PDB entry 4WVF | X-ray diffraction, 1.80 A resolution | chains B and C of the 3 polymer chains in the assembly

# Chain B
Name: Ran-specific GTPase-activating protein 1
Organism: Saccharomyces cerevisiae
UniProt: P41920 (YRB1_YEAST); residues 62-201 here = UniProt positions 62-201
Sequence (140 residues; each row starts with the number of its first residue):
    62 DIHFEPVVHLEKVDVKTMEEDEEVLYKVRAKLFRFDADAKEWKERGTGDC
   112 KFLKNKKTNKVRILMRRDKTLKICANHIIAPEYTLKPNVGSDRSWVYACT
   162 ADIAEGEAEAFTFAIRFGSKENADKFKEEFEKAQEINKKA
Disordered / not traced: 62, 70-77, 201

# Chain C
Name: Crm1p
Organism: Saccharomyces cerevisiae
UniProt: W7PTE1 (W7PTE1_YEASX); residue numbers follow UniProt; this construct covers 1-376, 414-1058
Sequence (1024 residues; numbered -2 to 1058; 37 numbers in that range are skipped by the numbering (no residue carries them; nothing is unmodelled there); the number before each row is that of its first residue; numbers below 1 keep their minus sign (Gly-2 is residue -2)):
    -2 GGSMEGILDFSNDLDIALLDQVVSTFYQGSGVQQKQAQEILTKFQDNPDA
    48 WQKADQILQFSTNPQSKFIALSILDKLITRKWKLLPNDHRIGIRNFVVGM
    98 IISMCQDDEVFKTQKNLINKSDLTLVQILKQEWPQNWPEFIPELIGSSSS
   148 SVNVCENNMIVLKLLSEEVFDFSAEQMTQAKALHLKNSMSKEFEQIFKLC
   198 FQVLEQGSSSSLIVATLESLLRYLHWIPYRYIYETNILELLSTKFMTSPD
   248 TRAITLKCLTEVSNLKIPQDNDLIKRQTVLFFQNTLQQIATSVMPVTADL
   298 KATYANANGNDQSFLQDLAMFLTTYLARNRALLESDESLRELLLNAHQYL
   348 IQLSKIEERELFKTTLDYWHNLVADLFYE
   414 PLKKHIYEEICSQLRLVIIENMVRPEEVLVVENDEGEIVREFVKESDTIQ
   464 LYKSEREVLVYLTHLNVIDTEEIMISKLARQIDGSEWSWHNINTLSWAIG
   514 SISGTMSEDTEKRFVVTVIKDLLDLCVKKRGKDNKAVVASDIMYVVGQYP
   564 RFLKAHWNFLRTVILKLFEFMHETHEGVQDMACDTFIKIVQKCKYHFVIQ
   614 QPRESEPFIQTIIRDIQKTTADLQPQQVHTFYKACGIIISEERSVAERNR
   664 LLSDLMQLPNMAWDTIVEQSTANPTLLLDSETVKIIANIIKTNVAVCTSM
   714 GADFYPQLGHIYYNMLQLYRAVSSMISAQVAAEGLIATKTPKVRGLRTIK
   764 KEILKLVETYISKARNLDDVVKVLVEPLLNAVLEDYMNNVPDARDAEVLN
   814 CMTTVVEKVGHMIPQGVILILQSVFECTLDMINKDFTEYPEHRVEFYKLL
   864 KVINEKSFAAFLELPPAAFKLFVDAICWAFKHNNRDVEVNGLQIALDLVK
   914 NIERMGNVPFANEFHKNYFFIFVSETFFVLTDSDHKSGFSKQALLLMKLI
   964 SLVYDNKISVPLYQEAEVPQGTSNQVYLSQYLANMLSNAFPHLTSEQIAS
  1014 FLSALTKQCKDLVVFKGTLRDFLVQIKEVGGDPTDYLFAEDKENA
Disordered / not traced: -2, 1053-1058
Glycans and other covalent adducts: compound K76 linked to Cys539
Construct notes: expression tag (-2 to 0); engineered mutation Cys539 (Thr in W7PTE1); cloning artifact (1022)
Small-molecule neighbours: K76 ((2E)-3-{3-[3,5-bis(trifluoromethyl)phenyl]-1H-1,2,4-triazol-1-yl}-1-(3,3-difluoroazetidin-1-yl)prop-2-en-1-one): Leu536, Val540, Lys548, Ala552, Ile555, Met556, Val559, Phe572, Thr575, Val576, Lys579, Leu580, Phe583
From the paper describing this entry:
  - binding site for K76: Cys539
  - mutagenesis - T539C: increased binding to K76

# Chain B / chain C interface
Residue-residue contacts - 8 pairs, chain B then chain C:
  Arg90(B) - Phe455(C)
  Val150(B) - Thr753(C)
  Val150(B) - Pro754(C)
  Gly151(B) - Lys752(C)
  Gly151(B) - Pro754(C)
  Gly151(B) - Arg757(C)  hydrogen bond (backbone-side chain)
  Ser152(B) - Pro754(C)
  Asp153(B) - Pro754(C)
Other interface residues (no listed pair), chain C (7 interface residues in all): Lys697, Ile749

# In short
Chain B and chain C form an interface of 5 and 7 residues respectively; the contacts include 1 hydrogen bond.
The hydrogen-bonded pair is Gly151(B)-Arg757(C). Covalently linked compound K76: at Cys539(C). The paper
reports a binding site for K76 at Cys539(C); T539C of chain C increases binding to K76.
Chain B is Ran-specific GTPase-activating protein 1 and chain C is Crm1p, both from Saccharomyces cerevisiae;
the structure, Crystal structure of KPT276 in complex with CRM1-Ran-RanBP1, was determined by X-ray
diffraction.
